Entry 5DH9 (X-ray diffraction, 2.55 A resolution); this record covers chains C and D of the 4 polymer chains in the assembly.

# Chain C
Protein: Exportin-1
From: Saccharomyces cerevisiae (strain ATCC 204508 / S288c)
Reference sequence: P30822 (XPO1_YEAST); residue numbers follow UniProt; this construct covers 1-376, 414-1058
Chain sequence (1024 residues; numbered -2 to 1058; 37 numbers in that range are skipped by the numbering (no residue carries them; nothing is unmodelled there); the number before each row is that of its first residue; numbers below 1 keep their minus sign (Gly-2 is residue -2)):
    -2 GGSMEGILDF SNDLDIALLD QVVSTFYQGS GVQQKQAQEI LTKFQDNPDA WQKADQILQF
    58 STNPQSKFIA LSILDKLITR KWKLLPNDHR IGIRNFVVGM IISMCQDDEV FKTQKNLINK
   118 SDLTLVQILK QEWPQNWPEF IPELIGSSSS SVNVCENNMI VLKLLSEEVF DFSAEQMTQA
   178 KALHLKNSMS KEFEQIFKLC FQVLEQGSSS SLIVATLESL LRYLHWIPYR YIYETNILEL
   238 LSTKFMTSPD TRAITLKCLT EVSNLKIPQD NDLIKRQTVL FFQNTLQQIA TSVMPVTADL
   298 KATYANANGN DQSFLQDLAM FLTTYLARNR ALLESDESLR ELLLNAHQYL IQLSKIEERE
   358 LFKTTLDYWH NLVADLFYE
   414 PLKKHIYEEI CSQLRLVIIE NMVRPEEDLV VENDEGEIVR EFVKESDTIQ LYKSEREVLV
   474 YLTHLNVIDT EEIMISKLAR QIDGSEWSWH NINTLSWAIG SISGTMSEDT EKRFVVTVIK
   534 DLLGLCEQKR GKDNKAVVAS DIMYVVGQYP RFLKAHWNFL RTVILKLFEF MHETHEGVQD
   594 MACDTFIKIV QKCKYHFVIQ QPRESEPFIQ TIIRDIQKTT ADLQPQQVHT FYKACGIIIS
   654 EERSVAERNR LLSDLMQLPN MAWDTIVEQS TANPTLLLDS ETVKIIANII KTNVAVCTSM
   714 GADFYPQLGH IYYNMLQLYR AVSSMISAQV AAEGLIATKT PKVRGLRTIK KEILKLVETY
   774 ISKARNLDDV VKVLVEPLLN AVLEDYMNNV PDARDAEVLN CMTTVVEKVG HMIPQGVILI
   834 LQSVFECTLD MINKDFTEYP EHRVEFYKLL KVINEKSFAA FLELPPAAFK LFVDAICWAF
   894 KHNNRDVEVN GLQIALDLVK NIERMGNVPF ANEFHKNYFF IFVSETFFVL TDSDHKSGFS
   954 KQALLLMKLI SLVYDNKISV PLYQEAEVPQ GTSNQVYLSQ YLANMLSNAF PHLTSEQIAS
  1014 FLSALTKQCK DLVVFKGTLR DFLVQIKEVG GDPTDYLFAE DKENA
Disordered / not traced: -2 to -1, 439-460, 1053-1058
Sequence notes: expression tag (-2 to 0); engineered mutation Asp441 (Val in P30822), Gly537 (Asp in P30822), Cys539 (Thr in P30822), Glu540 (Val in P30822), Gln541 (Lys in P30822), Cys1022 (Tyr in P30822)
What the authors report for this chain:
  - mutagenesis - V441D/D537G/T539C/V540E/K541Q: increased binding to NES peptides (proposed by the authors, not directly observed)

# Chain D
Protein: Engineered Nuclear Export Signal Peptide (PKINES-Flip3 mutant)
From: Homo sapiens
Chain sequence (20 residues; numbered 1 to 20; the number before each row is that of its first residue):
     1 GGSYRSFDMN ELALKLAGLD
Disordered / not traced: 1-5, 20

# How chain C and chain D interact
Residue-residue contacts - 25 pairs, chain C then chain D:
  Val529(C) - Leu16(D)
  Ile532(C) - Leu16(D)  hydrophobic
  Leu536(C) - Met9(D)  hydrophobic
  Leu536(C) - Ala13(D)  hydrophobic
  Lys545(C) - Ser6(D)  hydrogen bond
  Lys545(C) - Phe7(D)
  Ala549(C) - Phe7(D)  hydrophobic
  Phe565(C) - Leu16(D)  hydrophobic
  His569(C) - Leu19(D)
  Asn571(C) - Lys15(D)
  Phe572(C) - Leu12(D)  hydrophobic
  Phe572(C) - Leu16(D)  hydrophobic
  Thr575(C) - Glu11(D)
  Thr575(C) - Leu12(D)
  Thr575(C) - Lys15(D)
  Val576(C) - Leu12(D)  hydrophobic
  Lys579(C) - Ser6(D)  hydrogen bond (side chain-backbone)
  Lys579(C) - Asp8(D)  hydrogen bond (side chain-backbone)
  Lys579(C) - Met9(D)
  Phe583(C) - Ser6(D)
  Phe583(C) - Phe7(D)  hydrophobic
  Phe583(C) - Met9(D)  hydrophobic
  Glu586(C) - Ser6(D)
  Glu586(C) - Phe7(D)
  His588(C) - Phe7(D)
Also at the interface, not in a pair above, chain C (22 interface residues in all): Lys525, Lys533, Lys548, Ala552, Ile555, Met556, Val591

# In short
The interface between chain C and chain D involves 22 residues on one side and 10 on the other; the contacts
include 3 hydrogen bonds. Among the polar pairs are Lys545(C)-Ser6(D), Lys579(C)-Ser6(D) and
Lys579(C)-Asp8(D). From the paper: V441D/D537G/T539C/V540E/K541Q of chain C increase binding to NES peptides.
Chain C is Exportin-1 (Saccharomyces cerevisiae (strain ATCC 204508 / S288c)) and chain D is Engineered
Nuclear Export Signal Peptide (PKINES-Flip3 mutant) (Homo sapiens); the structure, Crystal Structure of PKI
NES Flip Mutant Peptide in complex with CRM1-Ran-RanBP1, was determined by X-ray diffraction (same publication
as 5DHA, 5DHF, 5DI9 and 5DIF).
